Entry 3FRA (X-ray diffraction, 2.35 A resolution); this record covers chain X.

Chain X:
Protein: Dihydrofolate reductase
Source organism: Staphylococcus aureus
Notes: EC 1.5.1.3
UniProtKB: P0A017 (DYR_STAAU); residues 1-158 here correspond to UniProt positions 2-159 (UniProt number = residue number + 1)
Amino-acid sequence (158 residues; row label = number of the first residue in the row):
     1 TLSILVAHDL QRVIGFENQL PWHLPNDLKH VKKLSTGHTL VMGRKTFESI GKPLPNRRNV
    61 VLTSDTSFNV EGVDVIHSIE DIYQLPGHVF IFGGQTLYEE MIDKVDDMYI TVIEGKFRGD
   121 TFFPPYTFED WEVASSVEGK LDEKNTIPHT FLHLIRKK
Unresolved in the structure: 158
Construct notes: engineered mutation Tyr-98 (Phe99 in P0A017)
Ligand contacts:
  - iclaprim (I2H; 5-{[(2S)-2-cyclopropyl-7,8-dimethoxy-2H-chromen-5-yl]methyl}pyrimidine-2,4-diamine): Leu-5, Val-6, Ala-7, Asn-18, Gln-19, Leu-20, Asp-27, Leu-28, Val-31, Ser-49, Ile-50, Phe-92, Gly-93, Tyr-98, Thr-111
  - NADP (NAP; NADP nicotinamide-adenine-dinucleotide phosphate): Leu-5, Val-6, Ala-7, Ile-14, Gly-15, Phe-16, Asn-18, Gln-19, Leu-20, Trp-22, Gly-43, Arg-44, Lys-45, Thr-46, Leu-62, Thr-63, Ser-64, Asp-65, His-77, Ile-79, Phe-92, Gly-93, Gly-94, Gln-95, Thr-96, Leu-97, Tyr-98, Glu-100, Asp-120, Thr-121
UniProt features mapped onto this chain:
  - binding site (substrate): Leu-5, Val-6, Asp-27, Ser-49, Arg-57, Phe-92
  - binding site (NADP(+)): Val-6, Ala-7, Ile-14 to Gln-19, Gly-43 to Thr-46, Leu-62 to Asp-65, Phe-92 to Leu-97, Glu-100, Thr-121

Overview:
Chain X binds NADP and iclaprim. UniProt lists 6 substrate-binding residues and 24 NADP+-binding residues.
Chain X is Dihydrofolate reductase (Staphylococcus aureus); the structure, Staphylococcus aureus F98Y DHFR
complexed with iclaprim, was determined by X-ray diffraction, deposited together with 3FRB, 3FRD, 3FRE and
3FRF.
